6UTG - chains B and Z of the 35 polymer chains in the assembly; structure by electron microscopy, 3.40 A resolution.

Chain B:
Molecule: Proteasome subunit alpha
Source organism: Thermoplasma acidophilum
Notes: EC 3.4.25.1
UniProtKB: P25156 (PSA_THEAC); residues 7-233 here = UniProt positions 7-233
Chain sequence (227 residues; row label = number of the first residue in the row):
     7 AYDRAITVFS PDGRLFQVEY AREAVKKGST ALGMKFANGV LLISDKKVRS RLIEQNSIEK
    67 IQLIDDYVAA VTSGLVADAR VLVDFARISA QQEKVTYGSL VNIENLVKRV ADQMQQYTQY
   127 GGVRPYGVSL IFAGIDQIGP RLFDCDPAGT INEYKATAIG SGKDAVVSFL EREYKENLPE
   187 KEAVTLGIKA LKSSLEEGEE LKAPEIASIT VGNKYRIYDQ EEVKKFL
Reported in the primary citation:
  - mutagenesis - K66A: abolished binding to activators (citing earlier work)
  - mutagenesis - R28L: increased binding to PAN (citing earlier work)
  - mutagenesis - R28L: unchanged catalytic activity (citing earlier work)

Chain Z:
Molecule: Proteasome subunit beta
Source organism: Thermoplasma acidophilum
Notes: EC 3.4.25.1
UniProtKB: P28061 (PSB_THEAC); residues 1-203 here correspond to UniProt positions 9-211 (UniProt number = residue number + 8)
Chain sequence (203 residues; numbered 1 to 203; the number before each row is that of its first residue):
     1 TTTVGITLKD AVIMATERRV TMENFIMHKN GKKLFQIDTY TGMTIAGLVG DAQVLVRYMK
    61 AELELYRLQR RVNMPIEAVA TLLSNMLNQV KYMPYMVQLL VGGIDTAPHV FSIDAAGGSV
   121 EDIYASTGSG SPFVYGVLES QYSEKMTVDE GVDLVIRAIS AAKQRDSASG GMIDVAVITR
   181 KDGYVQLPTD QIESRIRKLG LIL
Swiss-Prot annotation at these positions:
  - active site: T1 (Nucleophile)

How chain B and chain Z interact:
Pairs across the interface (18):
  E99(B) with R70(Z), salt bridge
  V101(B) with N85(Z)
  T102(B) with T81(Z); L82(Z); N85(Z)
  Y103(B) with E62(Z), hydrogen bond; A78(Z); T81(Z); L82(Z), hydrophobic
  G104(B) with T81(Z)
  V107(B) with Y66(Z); P75(Z)
  N108(B) with R70(Z)
  E110(B) with Q69(Z)
  N111(B) with Q69(Z), hydrogen bond; R70(Z), hydrogen bond
  K114(B) with Q69(Z), hydrogen bond (side chain-backbone)
  Q143(B) with P75(Z)
Also at the interface, not in a pair above, chain B (15 interface residues in all): R115, I144, R147, E159
Also at the interface, not in a pair above, chain Z (13 interface residues in all): R71, V72, M74, E77

Overview:
Chain B and chain Z form an interface of 15 and 13 residues respectively, with 4 hydrogen bonds and 1 salt
bridge. Polar contacts include E99(B)-R70(Z), Y103(B)-E62(Z) and N111(B)-Q69(Z). UniProt lists active-site
residue T1(Z) on chain Z. From the paper: K66A of chain B abolishes binding to activators; R28L of chain B
increases binding to PAN.
Here chain B is Proteasome subunit alpha and chain Z is Proteasome subunit beta, both from Thermoplasma
acidophilum. Entry 6UTG (Allosteric coupling between alpha-rings of the 20S proteasome, 20S singly capped with
a PA26/V230F) was determined by electron microscopy, deposited together with 6UTF, 6UTH, 6UTI and 6UTJ.
